6RKG - chains A and C of the 3 polymer chains in the assembly; structure by X-ray diffraction, 1.32 A resolution.

[Chain A]
Protein: Urease subunit gamma
Source organism: Sporosarcina pasteurii
Notes: EC 3.5.1.5
Reference sequence: A0A0H3YGY5 (A0A0H3YGY5_SPOPA); numbering as in UniProt (aligned over 1-100)
Sequence (100 residues; row label = number of the first residue in the row):
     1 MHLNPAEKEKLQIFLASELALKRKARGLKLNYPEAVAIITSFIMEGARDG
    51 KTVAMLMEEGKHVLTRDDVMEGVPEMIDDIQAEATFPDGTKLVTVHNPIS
Modified residues: Met1 (N-carboxymethionine; CXM)

[Chain C]
Protein: Urease subunit alpha
Source organism: Sporosarcina pasteurii
Notes: EC 3.5.1.5
Reference sequence: A0A0H3YL32 (A0A0H3YL32_SPOPA); residues 1-570 here = UniProt positions 1-570
Sequence (570 residues; each row starts with the number of its first residue):
     1 MKINRQQYAESYGPTVGDQVRLADTDLWIEVEKDYTTYGDEANFGGGKVL
    51 REGMGENGTYTRTENVLDLLLTNALILDYTGIYKADIGVKDGYIVGIGKG
   101 GNPDIMDGVTPNMIVGTATEVIAAEGKIVTAGGIDTHVHFINPDQVDVAL
   151 ANGITTLFGGGTGPAEGSKATTVTPGPWNIEKMLKSTEGLPINVGILGKG
   201 HGSSIAPIMEQIDAGAAGLKIHEDWGATPASIDRSLTVADEADVQVAIHS
   251 DTLNEAGFLEDTLRAINGRVIHSFHVEGAGGGHAPDIMAMAGHPNVLPSS
   301 TNPTRPFTVNTIDEHLDMLMVCHHLKQNIPEDVAFADSRIRPETIAAEDI
   351 LHDLGIISMMSTDALAMGRAGEMVLRTWQTADKMKKQRGPLAEEKNGSDN
   401 FRAKRYVSKYTINPAIAQGIAHEVGSIEEGKFADLVLWEPKFFGVKADRV
   451 IKGGIIAYAQIGDPSASIPTPQPVMGRRMYGTVGDLIHDTNITFMSKSSI
   501 QQGVPAKLGLKRRIGTVKNCRNIGKKDMKWNDVTTDIDINPETYEVKVDG
   551 EVLTCEPVKELPMAQRYFLF
Modified residues: Lys220 (lysine nz-carboxylic acid; KCX)
Ion coordination: Ni2+ site 1: His137, His139, Lys220, Asp363 (together with diamidophosphate); Ni2+ site 2: Lys220, His249, His275 (together with diamidophosphate)
Residues lining bound ligands: diamidophosphate (2PA): His137, His139, Ala170, Lys220, His222, His249, His275, Gly280, Cys322, His323, Arg339, Asp363, Ala366, Met367

[How chain A and chain C interact]
Residue-residue contacts - 38 pairs, chain A then chain C:
  Ala6(A) - Ser465(C)
  Glu9(A) - Pro464(C)
  Glu9(A) - Pro473(C)
  Glu9(A) - Arg477(C)  salt bridge
  Lys10(A) - Asp463(C)  salt bridge
  Gln12(A) - Met475(C)
  Ile13(A) - Gln472(C)
  Ile13(A) - Pro473(C)
  Leu19(A) - Leu569(C)  hydrophobic
  Leu19(A) - Phe570(C)  hydrophobic
  Arg23(A) - Leu569(C)  hydrogen bond (side chain-backbone)
  Arg23(A) - Phe570(C)
  Asn31(A) - Gln565(C)  hydrogen bond (side chain-backbone)
  Asn31(A) - Arg566(C)
  Asn31(A) - Phe568(C)  hydrogen bond (side chain-backbone)
  Tyr32(A) - Phe442(C)  hydrophobic
  Tyr32(A) - Arg566(C)  hydrogen bond (backbone-backbone)
  Pro33(A) - Arg566(C)
  Pro33(A) - Tyr567(C)
  Pro33(A) - Leu569(C)
  Glu34(A) - Leu569(C)
  Val36(A) - Gln472(C)
  Thr40(A) - Gln472(C)
  Met70(A) - Gln565(C)
  Met70(A) - Arg566(C)
  Glu71(A) - Arg566(C)  hydrogen bond (backbone-side chain)
  Val73(A) - Arg566(C)
  Met76(A) - Lys441(C)  hydrogen bond (backbone-side chain)
  Met76(A) - Arg566(C)
  Met76(A) - Tyr567(C)  hydrophobic
  Gln81(A) - Ile468(C)
  Gln81(A) - Thr470(C)  hydrogen bond
  Gln81(A) - Pro471(C)
  Gln81(A) - Gln472(C)  hydrogen bond (backbone-backbone)
  Glu83(A) - Ala466(C)
  Glu83(A) - Ser467(C)  hydrogen bond
  Leu92(A) - Ser467(C)
  Leu92(A) - Pro471(C)  hydrophobic
Other interface residues (no listed pair), chain A (24 interface residues in all): Ala16, Met44, Asp78, Ala82

[Overview]
24 residues of chain A and 20 residues of chain C are in contact, with 9 hydrogen bonds and 2 salt bridges.
Among the polar pairs are Glu9(A)-Arg477(C), Lys10(A)-Asp463(C) and Arg23(A)-Leu569(C). Ligands of chain C:
diamidophosphate. His137(C), His139(C), Lys220(C) and Asp363(C) coordinate Ni2+ site 1.
Chain A is Urease subunit gamma and chain C is Urease subunit alpha, both from Sporosarcina pasteurii; the
structure, 1.32 A RESOLUTION OF SPOROSARCINA PASTEURII UREASE INHIBITED IN THE PRESENCE OF NBPTO AT pH 7.5,
was determined by X-ray diffraction (same publication as 6RP1).
